Entry 7R0W (electron microscopy, 2.80 A resolution); this record covers chains I and L of the 18 polymer chains in the assembly.

== Chain I ==
Name: Cytochrome b6
Source organism: Synechocystis sp. PCC 6803
Reference sequence: Q57038 (CYB6_SYNY3); residue numbers follow UniProt; this construct covers 1-222
Amino-acid sequence (222 residues; row label = number of the first residue in the row):
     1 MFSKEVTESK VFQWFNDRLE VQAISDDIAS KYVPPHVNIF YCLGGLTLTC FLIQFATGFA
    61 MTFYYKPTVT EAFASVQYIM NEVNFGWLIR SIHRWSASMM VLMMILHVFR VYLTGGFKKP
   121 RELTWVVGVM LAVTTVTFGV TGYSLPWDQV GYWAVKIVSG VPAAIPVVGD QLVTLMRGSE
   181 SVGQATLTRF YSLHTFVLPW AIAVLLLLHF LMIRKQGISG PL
Metal / ion sites: heme Fe site 1: H93, H194; heme Fe site 2: H107, H209
Residues lining bound ligands:
  - 6PL ((4S,7R)-4-hydroxy-N,N,N-trimethyl-9-oxo-7-[(palmitoyloxy)methyl]-3,5,8-trioxa-4-phosphahexacosan-1-aminium 4-oxide): L46, C50, M99, M103
  - chlorophyll a (CLA): I105, V108, F109, Y112, W125, V129, M130, A132, V133, V136
  - beta,beta-caroten-4-one (ECH): I39, F40, C42, L43, L46, M103, L106
  - heme (HEM), molecule 1: K31, V37, N38, Y41, C42, G45, L46, L48, T49, F210, I213, R214, G217, I218
  - heme (HEM), molecule 2: Y41, G44, G45, T47, L48, M100, M104, H107, V108, R110, V111, G116, F117, R121, T124, W125, G128, V129, L131, A132, T135, I202, L206, H209, F210, I213, G217, I218, S219
  - heme (HEM), molecule 3: F51, Q54, F55, G58, F59, M61, T62, Y65, V76, R90, H93, R94, A97, M100, V101, T135, F138, G139, G142, Y143, L145, P146, Y191, H194, T195, P199
  - plastoquinone 9 (PL9; 2,3-dimethyl-5-(3,7,11,15,19,23,27,31,35-nonamethyl-2,6,10,14,18,22,26,30,34-hexatriacontanonaenyl-2,5-cyclohexadiene-1,4-dione-2,3-dimethyl-5-solanesyl-1,4-benzoquinone), molecule 1: I28, F51, L52, I53, F55, A56, F59, A203, L206, L207, F210, R214
  - plastoquinone 9 (PL9), molecule 2: W200, A201, V204
Curated features (UniProtKB/Swiss-Prot):
  - binding site (heme b): Y41, R90, H93, R94, H107, R110, H194, H209, S219
  - binding site (heme c): C42, R214, I218

== Chain L ==
Name: Rieske domain, PetC
Source organism: Synechocystis sp. PCC 6803
Amino-acid sequence (192 residues; each row starts with the number of its first residue):
     1 MLVKILKFRR FIMTQISGSP DVPDLGRRQF MNLLTFGTIT GVAAGALYPA VKYLIPPSSG
    61 GSGGGVTAKD ALGNDVKVTE FLASHNAGDR VLAQGLKGDP TYIVVQGDDT IANYGINAVC
   121 THLGCVVPWN ASENKFMCPC HGSQYNAEGK VVRGPAPLSL ALAHATVTDD DKLVLSTWTE
   181 TDFRTDEDPW WA
Disordered / not traced: 1-20, 169-171
Cystine bridges: C125-C140
Metal / ion sites: 2Fe-2S cluster Fe: C120, H122, H141
Residues lining bound ligands: 2Fe-2S cluster (FES): C120, H122, L123, C125, C138, C140, H141, G142, S143

== Interface between chain I and chain L ==
Pairs across the interface (22):
  E5(I) with L25(L)
  A60(I) with Y53(L), hydrogen bond (backbone-side chain)
  M61(I) with Y53(L), hydrogen bond (backbone-side chain)
  F63(I) with L54(L), hydrophobic
  Y64(I) with Y53(L), hydrogen bond (side chain-backbone); L54(L), hydrogen bond (side chain-backbone); I55(L), hydrogen bond (side chain-backbone); P56(L); P57(L)
  Y78(I) with P57(L)
  E82(I) with P57(L)
  V83(I) with Y53(L), hydrophobic
  N84(I) with K52(L), hydrogen bond (side chain-backbone); Y53(L); I55(L), hydrogen bond (side chain-backbone); P57(L)
  F85(I) with Y48(L), hydrophobic; P49(L), hydrophobic; K52(L); Y53(L)
  G86(I) with Y53(L)
  I89(I) with Y53(L), hydrophobic
Interface residues without a listed pair, chain I (15 interface residues in all): F59, I79, L88
Interface residues without a listed pair, chain L (10 interface residues in all): R28

== Overview ==
Chain I and chain L form an interface of 15 and 10 residues respectively, with 7 hydrogen bonds. Among the
polar pairs are A60(I)-Y53(L), M61(I)-Y53(L) and Y64(I)-Y53(L). Bound to chain I: 3 copies of heme,
beta,beta-caroten-4-one, plastoquinone 9, chlorophyll a and compound 6PL.
Chain I is Cytochrome b6 and chain L is Rieske domain, PetC, both from Synechocystis sp. PCC 6803; the
structure, 2.8 Angstrom cryo-EM structure of the dimeric cytochrome b6f-PetP complex from Synechocystis sp.
PCC 6803 with ..., was determined by electron microscopy, deposited together with 7ZXY.
